PDB entry 7VL9 | electron microscopy, 2.60 A resolution | chains A and R of the 6 polymer chains in the assembly

== Chain A ==
Protein: Guanine nucleotide-binding protein G(i) subunit alpha-1
Source organism: Homo sapiens
UniProt: P63096 (GNAI1_HUMAN); numbering as in UniProt (aligned over 1-354)
Amino-acid sequence (354 residues; each row starts with the number of its first residue):
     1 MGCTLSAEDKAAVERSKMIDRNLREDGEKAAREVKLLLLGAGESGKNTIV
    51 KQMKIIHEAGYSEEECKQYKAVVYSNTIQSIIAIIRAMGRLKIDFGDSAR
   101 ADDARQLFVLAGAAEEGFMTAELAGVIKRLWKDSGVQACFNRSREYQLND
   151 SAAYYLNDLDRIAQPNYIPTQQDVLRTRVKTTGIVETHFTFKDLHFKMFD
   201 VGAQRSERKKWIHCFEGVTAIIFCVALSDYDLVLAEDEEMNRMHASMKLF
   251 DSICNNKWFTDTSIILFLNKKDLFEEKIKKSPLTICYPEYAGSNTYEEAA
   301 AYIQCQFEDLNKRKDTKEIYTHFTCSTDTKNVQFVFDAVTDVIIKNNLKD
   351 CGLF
Not modelled in the structure: 1-2, 55-181, 233-239
Construct notes: engineered mutation Asn47 (Ser in P63096), Ala203 (Gly in P63096), Ala245 (Glu in P63096), Ser326 (Ala in P63096)
UniProt features mapped onto this chain:
  - region: Lys35 to Lys46, Thr48 (G1 motif), Asp173 to Thr181 (G2 motif), Phe196 to Gly202, Gln204, Arg205 (G3 motif), Ile265 to Asp272 (G4 motif), Thr324, Cys325, Thr327 to Thr329 (G5 motif)
  - binding site (GTP): Glu43 to Lys46, Thr48, Ser151, Leu175 to Thr181, Asp200 to Gly202, Gln204, Asn269 to Asp272
  - binding site (Mg(2+)): Thr181
  - modified residue: Arg178 (ADP-ribosylarginine), Gln204 (Deamidated glutamine), Cys351 (ADP-ribosylcysteine)
  - lipidation: Gly2 (N-myristoyl glycine), Cys3 (S-palmitoyl cysteine)

== Chain R ==
Protein: C-C chemokine receptor type 1
Source organism: Homo sapiens
UniProt: P32246 (CCR1_HUMAN); residues 1-355 here = UniProt positions 1-355
Amino-acid sequence (365 residues; row label = number of the first residue in the row; numbers below 1 keep their minus sign (Gly-3 is residue -3)):
    -3 GGSGMETPNTTEDYDTTTEFDYGDATPCQKVNERAFGAQLLPPLYSLVFV
    47 IGLVGNILVVLVLVQYKRLKNMTSIYLLNLAISDLLFLFTLPFWIDYKLK
    97 DDWVFGDAMCKILSGFYYTGLYSEIFFIILLTIDRYLAIVHAVFALRART
   147 VTFGVITSIIIWALAILASMPGLYFSKTQWEFTHHTCSLHFPHESLREWK
   197 LFQALKLNLFGLVLPLLVMIICYTGIIKILLRRPNEKKSKAVRLIFVIMI
   247 IFFLFWTPYNLTILISVFQDFLFTHECEQSRHLDLAVQVTEVIAYTHCCV
   297 NPVIYAFVGERFRKYLRQLFHRRVAVHLVKWLPFLSVDRLERVSSTSPST
   347 GEHELSAGFLEVLFQ
Not modelled in the structure: -3 to 16, 319-361
Disulfides: Cys24-Cys273, Cys106-Cys183
Construct notes: expression tag (-3 to 0, 356-361)
UniProt features mapped onto this chain:
  - glycosylation: Asn5 (N-linked (GlcNAc...) asparagine)
What the authors report for this chain:
  - mutagenesis - C24A: decreased signaling with CCL15(26-92)
  - conformationally variable residues (side-chain flip): Trp90, Tyr291
  - contacts within the chain: Tyr113-Tyr291 (hydrogen bond), Tyr255-Tyr291
  - mutagenesis - Y291A: unchanged signaling with CCL15(26-92)
  - mutagenesis - Y291A: unchanged signaling in response to CCL15L
  - mutagenesis - Y291F: unchanged signaling in response to CCL15S
  - mutagenesis - Y113A/Y255A: decreased expression
  - mutagenesis - T86A/W90A, Y113F/Y255F: increased signaling with CCL15(26-92)

== Interface between chain A and chain R ==
Residue-residue contacts (25; chain A residue first):
  Arg32(A) - Leu142(R)  hydrogen bond (side chain-backbone)
  Arg32(A) - Thr146(R)
  Lys192(A) - Val139(R)
  Leu194(A) - Leu142(R)  hydrophobic
  Asp341(A) - Arg229(R)  salt bridge
  Ile343(A) - Ala138(R)  hydrophobic
  Ile344(A) - Ile135(R)
  Ile344(A) - Ala138(R)  hydrophobic
  Asn347(A) - Ala134(R)  hydrogen bond (side chain-backbone)
  Asn347(A) - Ile135(R)
  Asn347(A) - Ala138(R)
  Asn347(A) - Arg145(R)
  Leu348(A) - Ile135(R)  hydrophobic
  Lys349(A) - Arg307(R)
  Asp350(A) - Arg307(R)  salt bridge
  Cys351(A) - Arg131(R)
  Cys351(A) - Ala134(R)  hydrophobic
  Gly352(A) - Val304(R)
  Gly352(A) - Gly305(R)
  Leu353(A) - Arg131(R)
  Leu353(A) - Ile241(R)  hydrophobic
  Phe354(A) - Lys233(R)
  Phe354(A) - Lys234(R)
  Phe354(A) - Gly305(R)
  Phe354(A) - Glu306(R)  hydrogen bond (backbone-backbone)
Interface residues without a listed pair, chain A (20 interface residues in all): Ala31, Asp193, Glu318, Tyr320, Phe336, Thr340
Interface residues without a listed pair, chain R (26 interface residues in all): Asn67, Thr69, Asp130, Arg143, Ile222, Ile225, Leu226, Asn231, Ala237, Leu240

== In short ==
20 residues of chain A and 26 residues of chain R are in contact; the contacts include 3 hydrogen bonds and 2
salt bridges. Polar contacts include Asp341(A)-Arg229(R), Asp350(A)-Arg307(R) and Arg32(A)-Leu142(R). The
paper reports that T86A/W90A and Y113F/Y255F of chain R increase signaling with CCL15(26-92); conformational
variability at Trp90(R) and Tyr291(R); 6 substitutions were tested in all.
Chain A is Guanine nucleotide-binding protein G(i) subunit alpha-1 and chain R is C-C chemokine receptor type
1, both from Homo sapiens; the structure, Cryo-EM structure of the CCL15(26-92) bound CCR1-Gi complex, was
determined by electron microscopy, deposited together with 7VL8 and 7VLA.
